PDB entry 6GEN | electron microscopy, 3.60 A resolution | chains C and I of the 20 polymer chains in the assembly

Chain C:
Molecule: Histone H4
From: Saccharomyces cerevisiae (strain ATCC 204508 / S288c)
UniProtKB: P02309 (H4_YEAST); residues 0-102 here correspond to UniProt positions 1-103 (UniProt number = residue number + 1)
Chain sequence (103 residues; numbered 0 to 102; the number before each row is that of its first residue; numbering starts at 0):
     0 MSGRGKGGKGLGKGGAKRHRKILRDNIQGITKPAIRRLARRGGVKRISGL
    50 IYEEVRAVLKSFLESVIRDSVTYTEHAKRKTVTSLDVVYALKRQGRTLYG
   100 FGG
Disordered / not traced: 0-20
UniProt features mapped onto this chain:
  - DNA-binding region: Lys16 to Lys20
  - modified residue: Lys5 (N6-acetyl-N6-methyllysine), Lys8 (N6-acetyllysine), Lys12 (N6-acetyl-N6-methyllysine), Lys16 (N6-acetyllysine), Lys31 (N6-succinyllysine), Arg55 (Omega-N-methylarginine), Ser60 (Phosphoserine), Ser64 (Phosphoserine), Lys77 (N6-succinyllysine), Lys79 (N6-acetyllysine), Lys91 (N6-glutaryllysine)

Chain I:
Molecule: 173-nt DNA strand
From: synthetic construct
Sequence (173 nucleotides; row label = number of the first residue in the row; numbers below 1 keep their minus sign (DG-96 is residue -96)):
   -96 GCATTAATGCATCCGCGGCCGCCCTGGAGAATCCCGGTGCCGAGGCCGCT
   -46 CAATTGGTCGTAGACAGCTCTAGCACCGCTTAAACGCACGTACGCGCTGT
     4 CCCCCGCGTTTTAACCGCCAAGGGGATTACTCCCTAGTCTCCAGGCACGT
    54 GTCAGATATATACATCCTGTGCA

How chain C and chain I interact:
Pairs across the interface - 10 pairs, chain C then chain I:
  Arg35(C) with DC8(I), salt bridge to the phosphate
  Arg45(C) with DC7(I), phosphate contact; DC8(I), phosphate contact
  Ile46(C) with DC7(I), sugar contact; DC8(I), hydrogen bond to the phosphate
  Ser47(C) with DC7(I), phosphate contact
  Arg78(C) with DA29(I), phosphate contact; DT30(I), salt bridge to the phosphate
  Lys79(C) with DA29(I), hydrogen bond to the phosphate
  Thr80(C) with DA29(I), phosphate contact
Also at the interface, not in a pair above, chain C (10 interface residues in all): Lys44, Gly48, Lys77
Also at the interface, not in a pair above, chain I (5 interface residues in all): DG28

In short:
The interface between chain C and chain I involves 10 residues on one side and 5 on the other; the contacts
include 2 hydrogen bonds and 2 salt bridges. Polar contacts include Ile46(C)-DC8(I), Lys79(C)-DA29(I) and
Arg35(C)-DC8(I).
Here chain C is Histone H4 (Saccharomyces cerevisiae (strain ATCC 204508 / S288c)) and chain I is a 173-nt DNA
strand (synthetic construct). Entry 6GEN (Chromatin remodeller-nucleosome complex at 4.5 A resolution) was
determined by electron microscopy (same publication as 6GEJ).
